Entry 8CGJ (electron microscopy, 1.79 A resolution); this record covers chains A and Q of the 16 polymer chains in the assembly.

Chain A:
Molecule: 16S rRNA
From: Escherichia coli BW25113
Sequence (1540 nucleotides; each row starts with the number of its first residue):
     1 AAAUUGAAGA GUUUGAUCAU GGCUCAGAUU GAACGCUGGC GGCAGGCCUA ACACAUGCAA
    61 GUCGAACGGU AACAGGAAGA AGCUUGCUUC UUUGCUGACG AGUGGCGGAC GGGUGAGUAA
   121 UGUCUGGGAA ACUGCCUGAU GGAGGGGGAU AACUACUGGA AACGGUAGCU AAUACCGCAU
   181 AACGUCGCAA GACCAAAGAG GGGGACCUUC GGGCCUCUUG CCAUCGGAUG UGCCCAGAUG
   241 GGAUUAGCUA GUAGGUGGGG UAACGGCUCA CCUAGGCGAC GAUCCCUAGC UGGUCUGAGA
   301 GGAUGACCAG CCACACUGGA ACUGAGACAC GGUCCAGACU CCUACGGGAG GCAGCAGUGG
   361 GGAAUAUUGC ACAAUGGGCG CAAGCCUGAU GCAGCCAUGC CGCGUGUAUG AAGAAGCCCU
   421 UCGGGUUGUA AAGUACUUUC AGCGGGGAGG AAGGGAGUAA AGUUAAUACC UUUGCUCAUU
   481 GACGUUACCC GCAGAAGAAG CACCGGCUAA CUCCGUGCCA GCAGCCXCGG UAAUACGGAG
   541 GGUGCAAGCG UUAAUCGGAA UUACUGGGCG UAAAGCGCAC GCAGGCGGUU UGUUAAGUCA
   601 GAUGUGAAAU CCCCGGGCUC AACCUGGGAA CUGCAUCUGA UACUGGCAAG CUUGAGUCUC
   661 GUAGAGGGGG GUAGAAUUCC AGGUGUAGCG GUGAAAUGCG UAGAGAUCUG GAGGAAUACC
   721 GGUGGCGAAG GCGGCCCCCU GGACGAAGAC UGACGCUCAG GUGCGAAAGC GUGGGGAGCA
   781 AACAGGAUUA GAUACCCUGG UAGUCCACGC CGUAAACGAU GUCGACUUGG AGGUUGUGCC
   841 CUUGAGGCGU GGCUUCCGGA GCUAACGCGU UAAGUCGACC GCCUGGGGAG UACGGCCGCA
   901 AGGUUAAAAC UCAAAUGAAU UGACGGGGGC CCGCACAAGC GGUGGAGCAU GUGGUUUAAU
   961 UCGAUGXAAC GCGAAGAACC UUACCUGGUC UUGACAUCCA CGGAAGUUUU CAGAGAUGAG
  1021 AAUGUGCCUU CGGGAACCGU GAGACAGGUG CUGCAUGGCU GUCGUCAGCU CGUGUUGUGA
  1081 AAUGUUGGGU UAAGUCCCGC AACGAGCGCA ACCCUUAUCC UUUGUUGCCA GCGGUCCGGC
  1141 CGGGAACUCA AAGGAGACUG CCAGUGAUAA ACUGGAGGAA GGUGGGGAUG ACGUCAAGUC
  1201 AUCAUGGCCC UUACGACCAG GGCUACACAC GUGCUACAAU GGCGCAUACA AAGAGAAGCG
  1261 ACCUCGCGAG AGCAAGCGGA CCUCAUAAAG UGCGUCGUAG UCCGGAUUGG AGUCUGCAAC
  1321 UCGACUCCAU GAAGUCGGAA UCGCUAGUAA UCGUGGAUCA GAAUGCCACG GUGAAUACGU
  1381 UCCCGGGCCU UGUACACACC GCCCGUXACA CCAUGGGAGU GGGUUGCAAA AGAAGUAGGU
  1441 AGCUUAACCU UCGGGAGGGC GCUUACCACU UUGUGAUUCA UGACUGGGGU GAAGUCGUAA
  1501 CAAGGUAACC GUAGGGGAAC CUGCGGUUGG AUCACCUCCU
Not modelled in the structure: 1, 203-214, 840-846, 936-1060, 1113-1187, 1198-1381, 1535-1540
Modified residues: PSU (pseudouridine-5'-monophosphate) at position 516, G7M (N7-methyl-guanosine-5'-monophosphate) at position 527, 2MG (2N-methylguanosine-5'-monophosphate) at position 966, 5MC (5-methylcytidine-5'-monophosphate) at position 967, 2MG (2N-methylguanosine-5'-monophosphate) at position 1207, 4OC (4n,o2'-methylcytidine-5'-monophosphate) at position 1402, 5MC (5-methylcytidine-5'-monophosphate) at position 1407, UR3 (3-methyluridine-5'-monophoshate) at position 1498, 2MG (2N-methylguanosine-5'-monophosphate) at position 1516, MA6 (6N-dimethyladenosine-5'-monophoshate) at position 1518, MA6 (6N-dimethyladenosine-5'-monophoshate) at position 1519
Ion coordination: K+ site 1: G11, U12, G21, G22; Mg2+ site 1 near G21 (its only coordinating residue here); Mg2+ site 2: A59, U387; K+ site 2: G61, U62, G104, G105; Mg2+ site 3 near G100 (its only coordinating residue here); K+ site 3: G107, G324, G326; Mg2+ site 4: A109, G331; K+ site 4: A109, C110, G111; Mg2+ site 5 near G111 (its only coordinating residue here); K+ site 5: G115, G117, G289; Mg2+ site 6: A116, G117, G289; Mg2+ site 7 near G145 (its only coordinating residue here); 37 more Mg2+ sites not listed; 19 more K+ sites not listed
Ligand contacts:
  - hydrated form of streptomycin (5I0; [(2S,3S,4S,5R,6S)-2-[(2R,3R,4R,5S)-2-[(1R,2S,3R,4R,5S,6R)-2,4-bis[[azaniumylidene(azanyl)methyl]amino]-3,5,6-tris(oxidanyl)cyclohexyl]oxy-4-[bis(oxidanyl)methyl]-5-methyl-4-oxidanyl-oxolan-3-yl]oxy-6-(hydroxymethyl)-4,5-bis(oxidanyl)oxan-3-yl]-methyl-azanium): U12, U13, U14, C526, G7M_527, C912, A913, A914, A915, U1490, G1491
  - tetracycline (TAC): G242, U244, A892, C893, A906, A907, A908

Chain Q:
Protein: Small ribosomal subunit protein uS17
From: Escherichia coli BW25113
UniProtKB: P0AG63 (RS17_ECOLI); residues 1-84 here = UniProt positions 1-84
Sequence (84 residues; row label = number of the first residue in the row):
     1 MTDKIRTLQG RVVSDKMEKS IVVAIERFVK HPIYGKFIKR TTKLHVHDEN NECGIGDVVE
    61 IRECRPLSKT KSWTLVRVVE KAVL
Not modelled in the structure: 1-3, 83-84
UniProt features mapped onto this chain:
  - natural variant: His-31 (H31P: In neamine-resistant mutant nea301), Ser-68 (S68F: Prevents 30S subunit assembly at 42 degrees Celsius)

How chain A and chain Q interact:
Pairs across the interface (66; chain A residue first):
  G127(A) with Arg-6(Q), hydrogen bond to the sugar; Glu-63(Q), hydrogen bond to the base
  A129(A) with Arg-65(Q), phosphate contact
  A130(A) with Arg-65(Q), phosphate contact; Pro-66(Q), base contact
  C234(A) with Glu-63(Q), base contact; Pro-66(Q), sugar contact; Ser-72(Q), hydrogen bond to the sugar
  C235(A) with Glu-63(Q), sugar contact; Ser-72(Q), sugar contact; Trp-73(Q), hydrogen bond to the sugar
  A236(A) with Thr-42(Q), hydrogen bond to the phosphate; Leu-44(Q), phosphate contact
  G237(A) with Arg-27(Q), phosphate contact; Thr-42(Q), hydrogen bond to the phosphate
  A238(A) with Arg-27(Q), salt bridge to the phosphate
  A253(A) with Met-17(Q), hydrogen bond to the sugar; Lys-69(Q), salt bridge to the phosphate; Thr-70(Q), hydrogen bond to the phosphate
  G254(A) with Met-17(Q), sugar contact; Glu-18(Q), hydrogen bond to the sugar; Ser-20(Q), hydrogen bond to the sugar; Ser-68(Q), hydrogen bond to the phosphate; Lys-69(Q), hydrogen bond to the phosphate; Thr-70(Q), hydrogen bond to the phosphate; Lys-71(Q), hydrogen bond to the phosphate
  G255(A) with Glu-18(Q), sugar contact; Lys-19(Q), phosphate contact; Leu-67(Q), phosphate contact; Ser-68(Q), phosphate contact; Lys-71(Q), salt bridge to the phosphate
  U256(A) with Lys-19(Q), salt bridge to the phosphate
  C264(A) with Arg-65(Q), hydrogen bond to the phosphate; Pro-66(Q), hydrogen bond to the sugar
  G265(A) with Arg-65(Q), salt bridge to the phosphate; Pro-66(Q), sugar contact; Leu-67(Q), phosphate contact; Ser-68(Q), hydrogen bond to the sugar; Lys-69(Q), hydrogen bond to the sugar
  C267(A) with Lys-69(Q), phosphate contact
  G275(A) with Lys-16(Q), phosphate contact; Met-17(Q), sugar contact
  G276(A) with Ser-14(Q), hydrogen bond to the phosphate; Met-17(Q), sugar contact; Val-22(Q), phosphate contact; His-45(Q), hydrogen bond to the phosphate
  C277(A) with Val-22(Q), phosphate contact; Lys-43(Q), salt bridge to the phosphate; His-45(Q), salt bridge to the phosphate
  G278(A) with Lys-43(Q), salt bridge to the phosphate
  C280(A) with Lys-39(Q), base contact; Arg-40(Q), hydrogen bond to the sugar; Thr-41(Q), hydrogen bond to the base
  C564(A) with Ile-33(Q), sugar contact; Tyr-34(Q), sugar contact
  G585(A) with Lys-36(Q), hydrogen bond to the phosphate; Lys-39(Q), phosphate contact
  C586(A) with Lys-36(Q), salt bridge to the phosphate
  G597(A) with Phe-28(Q), sugar contact; Phe-37(Q), sugar contact
  U598(A) with Phe-37(Q), phosphate contact
  A635(A) with Arg-6(Q), hydrogen bond to the phosphate
  U636(A) with Arg-6(Q), salt bridge to the phosphate
  C637(A) with Lys-4(Q), phosphate contact
  U638(A) with Lys-4(Q), salt bridge to the phosphate
  C879(A) with Lys-36(Q), salt bridge to the phosphate
Interface residues without a listed pair, chain A (35 interface residues in all): G128, U252, G266, C272, U273
Interface residues without a listed pair, chain Q (33 interface residues in all): His-47

Summary:
35 residues of chain A and 33 residues of chain Q are in contact; the contacts include 24 hydrogen bonds and
12 salt bridges. Polar pairs include G127(A)/Glu-63(Q), C280(A)/Thr-41(Q) and G127(A)/Arg-6(Q). Chain A binds
hydrated form of streptomycin and tetracycline.
Chain A is 16S rRNA and chain Q is Small ribosomal subunit protein uS17, both from Escherichia coli BW25113;
the structure, Streptomycin bound to the 30S body, was determined by electron microscopy together with 8CA7,
8CAI, 8CEP, 8CF1, 8CF8, 8CGI, 8CGR and 8CGU from the same study.
